8TVY - chains C and K of the 17 polymer chains in the assembly; structure by electron microscopy, 3.10 A resolution.

Chain C:
Molecule: DNA-directed RNA polymerase II subunit RPB3
From: Saccharomyces cerevisiae
UniProtKB: A0A6A5Q0Z3 (A0A6A5Q0Z3_YEASX); residues 1-318 here = UniProt positions 1-318
Chain sequence (318 residues; row label = number of the first residue in the row):
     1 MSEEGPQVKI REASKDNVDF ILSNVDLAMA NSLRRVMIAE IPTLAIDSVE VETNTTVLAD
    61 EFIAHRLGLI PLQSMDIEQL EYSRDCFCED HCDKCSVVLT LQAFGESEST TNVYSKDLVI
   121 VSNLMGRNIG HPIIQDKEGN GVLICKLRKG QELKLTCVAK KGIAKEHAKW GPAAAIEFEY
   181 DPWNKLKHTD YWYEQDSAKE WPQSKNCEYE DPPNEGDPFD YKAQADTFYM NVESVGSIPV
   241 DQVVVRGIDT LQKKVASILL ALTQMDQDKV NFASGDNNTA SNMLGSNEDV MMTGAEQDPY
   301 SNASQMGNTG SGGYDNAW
Unresolved in the structure: 271-318
Metal / ion sites: Zn2+: Cys-86, Cys-88, Cys-92, Cys-95

Chain K:
Molecule: DNA-directed RNA polymerase II subunit RPB11
From: Saccharomyces cerevisiae
UniProtKB: A0A6A5Q7A1 (A0A6A5Q7A1_YEASX); numbering as in UniProt (aligned over 1-120)
Chain sequence (120 residues; numbered 1 to 120; the number before each row is that of its first residue):
     1 MNAPDRFELF LLGEGESKLK IDPDTKAPNA VVITFEKEDH TLGNLIRAEL LNDRKVLFAA
    61 YKVEHPFFAR FKLRIQTTEG YDPKDALKNA CNSIINKLGA LKTNFETEWN LQTLAADDAF

How chain C and chain K interact:
Contacting residue pairs - 82 pairs, chain C then chain K:
  Met-1(C) / Glu-49(K)
  Met-1(C) / Asn-52(K)  hydrogen bond
  Met-1(C) / Ser-93(K)
  Met-1(C) / Lys-97(K)  hydrogen bond
  Ser-2(C) / Lys-97(K)
  Glu-3(C) / Asn-96(K)
  Glu-3(C) / Lys-97(K)
  Glu-3(C) / Ala-100(K)
  Glu-4(C) / Asn-104(K)
  Gly-5(C) / Ala-100(K)
  Pro-6(C) / Lys-97(K)
  Pro-6(C) / Leu-101(K)  hydrophobic
  Pro-6(C) / Asn-104(K)  hydrogen bond (backbone-side chain)
  Gln-7(C) / Asn-104(K)
  Val-8(C) / Leu-101(K)  hydrophobic
  Val-8(C) / Phe-105(K)  hydrophobic
  Val-8(C) / Glu-108(K)
  Ile-10(C) / Glu-108(K)
  Ile-10(C) / Trp-109(K)
  Ile-10(C) / Gln-112(K)
  Ala-13(C) / Trp-109(K)  hydrophobic
  Ala-13(C) / Ala-119(K)
  Ser-14(C) / Trp-109(K)
  Ser-14(C) / Phe-120(K)  hydrogen bond (side chain-backbone)
  Lys-15(C) / Trp-109(K)
  Lys-15(C) / Phe-120(K)  hydrogen bond (backbone-backbone)
  Val-18(C) / Trp-109(K)  hydrophobic
  Leu-22(C) / Leu-101(K)  hydrophobic
  Asp-26(C) / Asn-52(K)
  Ala-28(C) / Asn-44(K)
  Ala-28(C) / Leu-45(K)
  Ala-28(C) / Ala-48(K)  hydrophobic
  Met-29(C) / Leu-45(K)  hydrophobic
  Met-29(C) / Leu-98(K)  hydrophobic
  Ser-32(C) / Thr-41(K)  hydrogen bond (side chain-backbone)
  Ser-32(C) / Leu-45(K)
  Arg-35(C) / Asp-39(K)  salt bridge
  Arg-35(C) / Thr-41(K)
  Val-36(C) / Thr-41(K)
  Arg-84(C) / Phe-10(K)
  Arg-84(C) / Leu-11(K)
  Ile-163(C) / Phe-10(K)  hydrophobic
  Lys-165(C) / Arg-6(K)  hydrogen bond (backbone-side chain)
  Lys-165(C) / Leu-9(K)
  Glu-166(C) / Arg-6(K)
  Glu-166(C) / Phe-10(K)
  His-167(C) / Arg-6(K)
  Asp-241(C) / Phe-105(K)
  Asp-241(C) / Trp-109(K)
  Val-244(C) / Phe-105(K)  hydrophobic
  Val-245(C) / Lys-102(K)
  Val-245(C) / Phe-105(K)  hydrophobic
  Val-245(C) / Glu-106(K)
  Ile-248(C) / Leu-98(K)
  Ile-248(C) / Lys-102(K)
  Asp-249(C) / Lys-102(K)  salt bridge
  Leu-251(C) / Leu-45(K)  hydrophobic
  Leu-251(C) / Leu-98(K)  hydrophobic
  Gln-252(C) / Ile-95(K)  hydrogen bond (side chain-backbone)
  Gln-252(C) / Leu-98(K)
  Gln-252(C) / Gly-99(K)
  Lys-254(C) / Glu-38(K)  salt bridge
  Lys-254(C) / Thr-41(K)
  Val-255(C) / Leu-42(K)  hydrophobic
  Val-255(C) / Cys-91(K)
  Val-255(C) / Ile-94(K)  hydrophobic
  Val-255(C) / Ile-95(K)  hydrophobic
  Ile-258(C) / Glu-38(K)
  Ile-258(C) / Leu-42(K)  hydrophobic
  Ile-258(C) / Cys-91(K)  hydrophobic
  Leu-259(C) / Lys-88(K)
  Leu-259(C) / Cys-91(K)  hydrophobic
  Leu-259(C) / Asn-92(K)
  Leu-259(C) / Ile-95(K)  hydrophobic
  Ala-261(C) / Leu-19(K)  hydrophobic
  Leu-262(C) / Leu-19(K)  hydrophobic
  Leu-262(C) / Lys-84(K)
  Leu-262(C) / Leu-87(K)  hydrophobic
  Leu-262(C) / Lys-88(K)
  Met-265(C) / Leu-19(K)
  Met-265(C) / Ile-21(K)  hydrophobic
  Asp-266(C) / Lys-88(K)  salt bridge
Other interface residues (no listed pair), chain C (50 interface residues in all): Lys-9, Arg-11, Glu-12, Phe-20, Asn-24, Leu-33, Glu-40, Ala-164, Ala-168, Ala-256
Other interface residues (no listed pair), chain K (43 interface residues in all): Phe-7, Lys-18, Lys-20, Phe-35, His-40

Summary:
50 residues of chain C and 43 residues of chain K are in contact, with 8 hydrogen bonds and 4 salt bridges.
Polar contacts include Arg-35(C)/Asp-39(K), Asp-249(C)/Lys-102(K) and Lys-254(C)/Glu-38(K). Cys-86(C),
Cys-88(C), Cys-92(C) and Cys-95(C) form the Zn2+ site.
Chain C is DNA-directed RNA polymerase II subunit RPB3 and chain K is DNA-directed RNA polymerase II subunit
RPB11, both from Saccharomyces cerevisiae; the structure, Cryo-EM structure of CPD lesion containing RNA
Polymerase II elongation complex with Rad26 and Elf1 (closed ..., was determined by electron microscopy,
deposited together with 8TUG, 8TVP, 8TVQ, 8TVS, 8TVV, 8TVW and 8TVX.
